1KTK - chains A and B of the 6 polymer chains in the assembly; structure by X-ray diffraction, 3.00 A resolution.

== Chain A (and B) ==
Molecule: Exotoxin type C
Organism: Streptococcus pyogenes
Notes: engineered mutation(s): H35A; chain B of this document is another copy of the same molecule, construct and numbering; everything in this record applies to it too
UniProtKB: P13380 (SPEC_STRPY); residues 1-208 here correspond to UniProt positions 28-235 (UniProt number = residue number + 27)
Amino-acid sequence (208 residues; row label = number of the first residue in the row):
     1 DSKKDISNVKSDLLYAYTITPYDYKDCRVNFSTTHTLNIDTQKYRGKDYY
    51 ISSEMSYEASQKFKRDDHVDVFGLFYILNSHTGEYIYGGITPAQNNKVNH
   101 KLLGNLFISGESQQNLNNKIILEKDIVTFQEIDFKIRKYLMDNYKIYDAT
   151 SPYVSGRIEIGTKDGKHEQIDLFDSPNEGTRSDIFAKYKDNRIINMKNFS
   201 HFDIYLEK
Disordered / not traced: 1-2, 61-62, 110 (chain B: 1-2, 109-113, 208)
Construct notes: conflict Asp26 (Asn53 in P13380)

== Interface between chain A and chain B ==
Residue-residue contacts - 5 pairs, chain A then chain B:
  Asn30(A) - Tyr57(B)
  Asn30(A) - Glu58(B)
  Asn30(A) - Gln61(B)  hydrogen bond
  Phe31(A) - Glu58(B)
  Asp48(A) - Lys64(B)
Other interface residues (no listed pair), chain A (4 interface residues in all): Arg65

== Summary ==
The chain A/chain B interface involves 4 residues from each chain; the contacts include 1 hydrogen bond. The
hydrogen-bonded pair is Asn30(A)-Gln61(B).
Chain A and chain B are both Exotoxin type C (Streptococcus pyogenes); the structure, Complex of Streptococcal
pyrogenic enterotoxin C (SpeC) with a human T cell receptor beta chain (Vbeta2.1), was determined by X-ray
diffraction (same publication as 1L0X and 1L0Y).
